PDB entry 7OFQ | electron microscopy, 3.08 A resolution | chains I and o of the 45 polymer chains in the assembly

== Chain I (and o) ==
Protein: Archaellin
From: Methanocaldococcus villosus
Notes: chain o of this document is another copy of the same molecule, construct and numbering; everything in this record applies to it too
Sequence (209 residues; numbered 13 to 221; the number before each row is that of its first residue):
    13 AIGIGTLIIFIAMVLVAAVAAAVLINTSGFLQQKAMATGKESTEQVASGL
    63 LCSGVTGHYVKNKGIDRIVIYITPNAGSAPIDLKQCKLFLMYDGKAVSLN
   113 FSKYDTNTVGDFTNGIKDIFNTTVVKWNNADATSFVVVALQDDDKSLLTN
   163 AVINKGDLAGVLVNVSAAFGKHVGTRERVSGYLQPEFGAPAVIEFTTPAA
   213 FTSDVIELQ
Ion coordination: Ca2+: D154, D156, S158, N166, D169

== Chain I / chain o interface ==
Residue-residue contacts (15):
  T39(I) with I16(o)
  L43(I) with I16(o), hydrophobic; L19(o), hydrophobic; I20(o), hydrophobic
  A47(I) with F22(o)
  T50(I) with I23(o); L27(o)
  S54(I) with V26(o)
  R188(I) with D94(o), salt bridge; Q97(o); E198(o), salt bridge
  E206(I) with Q45(o)
  A211(I) with D94(o)
  A212(I) with V164(o), hydrophobic
  Q221(I) with K52(o), hydrogen bond (backbone-side chain)
Interface residues without a listed pair, chain I (19 interface residues in all): L36, S40, G51, V58, L63, Y71, S192, A201, T214
Interface residues without a listed pair, chain o (21 interface residues in all): A13, A30, A33, I37, Q44, S158, N162, N166

== Overview ==
Chain I and chain o form an interface of 19 and 21 residues respectively; the contacts include 1 hydrogen bond
and 2 salt bridges. Among the polar pairs are R188(I)-D94(o), R188(I)-E198(o) and Q221(I)-K52(o). D154(I),
D156(I), S158(I), N166(I) and D169(I) coordinate Ca2+.
Chain I and chain o are both Archaellin (Methanocaldococcus villosus); the structure, The archaellum of
Methanocaldococcus villosus, was determined by electron microscopy.
